PDB entry 5OX5 | X-ray diffraction, 2.25 A resolution | chain A

== Chain A ==
Protein: Egl nine homolog 1
Organism: Homo sapiens
Notes: EC 1.14.11.29; fragment: catalytic domain
UniProtKB: Q9GZT9 (EGLN1_HUMAN); numbering as in UniProt (aligned over 181-426)
Chain sequence (252 residues; numbered 175 to 426; the number before each row is that of its first residue):
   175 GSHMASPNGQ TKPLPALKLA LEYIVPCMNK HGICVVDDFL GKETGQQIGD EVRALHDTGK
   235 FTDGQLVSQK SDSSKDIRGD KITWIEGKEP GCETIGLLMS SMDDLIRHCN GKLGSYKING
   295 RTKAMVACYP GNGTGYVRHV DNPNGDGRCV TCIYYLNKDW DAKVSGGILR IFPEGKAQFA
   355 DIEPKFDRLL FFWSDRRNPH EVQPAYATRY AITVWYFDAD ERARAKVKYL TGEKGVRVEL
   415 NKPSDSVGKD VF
Unresolved in the structure: 175-187, 404-409, 415-426
Sequence notes: expression tag (175-180)
Swiss-Prot annotation at these positions:
  - region: Val-241 to Ile-251 (Beta(2)beta(3) 'finger-like' loop)
  - binding site (Fe cation): His-313, Asp-315, His-374
  - binding site (2-oxoglutarate): Arg-383
  - modified residue (S-nitrosocysteine): Cys-201, Cys-208, Cys-302, Cys-323, Cys-326
  - natural variant: Pro-317 (P317R: In ECYT3), Arg-371 (R371H: In ECYT3)
  - mutagenesis: Cys-201 (C201A: Little change in enzyme activity), Cys-208 (C208A: Little change in enzyme activity), Arg-252 (R252A: Reduced C-terminal ODD domain (CODD) hydroxylation of HIF1A), Asp-254 (D254A/K: Reduced C-terminal ODD domain (CODD) hxdroxylation of HIF1A), Cys-266 (C266A: Little change in enzyme activity), Cys-283 (C283A: Little change in enzyme activity), Cys-302 (C302A: Slight increase in enzyme activity), Tyr-303 (Y303F: No effect), Cys-323 (C323A: Little change in enzyme activity), Cys-326 (C326A: Slight increase in enzyme activity), Arg-383 (R383A: Reduces enzyme activity by 95%)
Metal / ion sites: Mn2+: His-313, Asp-315, His-374 (together with B2E)
Small-molecule neighbours:
  - B2E ((6-hydroxy-1,3-dimethyl-2,4-dioxo-1,2,3,4-tetrahydropyrimidine-5-carbonyl)glycine): Asp-254, Ile-256, Met-299, Ala-301, Tyr-303, Tyr-310, His-313, Asp-315, Ile-327, Tyr-329, Leu-343, His-374, Val-376, Arg-383, Ala-385, Trp-389
  - bicarbonate ion (BCT): Arg-312, Val-314, Pro-373
Reported in the primary citation:
  - Mn2+ coordination: Asp-315, His-374
  - binding site for B2E: Tyr-329, Arg-383

== Overview ==
Ligands of chain A: compound B2E and bicarbonate ion. The Mn2+ site is built by His-313, Asp-315 and His-374.
UniProt lists 3 Fe cation-binding residues, residue binding 2-oxoglutarate Arg-383 and 11 mutagenesis sites.
From the paper: a binding site for B2E at Tyr-329 and Arg-383; Mn2+ coordination by Asp-315 and His-374.
Chain A is Egl nine homolog 1 (Homo sapiens); the structure, HIF prolyl hydroxylase 2 (PHD2/ EGLN1) in complex
with CCT6, a GSK1278863-related compound, was determined by X-ray diffraction together with 5OP6, 5OP8, 5OPC
and 5OX6 from the same study.
